7TKL - chains G and I of the 27 polymer chains in the assembly; structure by electron microscopy, 6.40 A resolution (low resolution: residue-level contacts below are approximate; hydrogen-bond / salt-bridge calls are withheld).

Chain G:
Molecule: ATP synthase subunit gamma
Source organism: Saccharomyces cerevisiae
UniProt: P38077 (ATPG_YEAST); residues 1-278 here correspond to UniProt positions 34-311 (UniProt number = residue number + 33)
Amino-acid sequence (278 residues; row label = number of the first residue in the row):
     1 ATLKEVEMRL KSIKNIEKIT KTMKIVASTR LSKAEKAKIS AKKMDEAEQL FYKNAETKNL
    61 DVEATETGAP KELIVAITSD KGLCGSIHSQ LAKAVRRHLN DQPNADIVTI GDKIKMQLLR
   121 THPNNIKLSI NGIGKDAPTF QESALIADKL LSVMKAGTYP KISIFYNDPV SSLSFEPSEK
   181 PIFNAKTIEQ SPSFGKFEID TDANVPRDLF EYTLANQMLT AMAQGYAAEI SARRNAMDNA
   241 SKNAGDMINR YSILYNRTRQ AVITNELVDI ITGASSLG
Unresolved in the structure: 60-70, 277-278

Chain I:
Molecule: ATP synthase subunit epsilon
Source organism: Saccharomyces cerevisiae
UniProt: P21306 (ATP5E_YEAST); residues 1-61 here correspond to UniProt positions 2-62 (UniProt number = residue number + 1)
Amino-acid sequence (61 residues; numbered 1 to 61; the number before each row is that of its first residue):
     1 SAWRKAGISY AAYLNVAAQA IRSSLKTELQ TASVLNRSQT DAFYTQYKNG TAASEPTPIT
    61 K
Unresolved in the structure: 1-7, 24-26, 50-52
Curated features (UniProtKB/Swiss-Prot):
  - modified residue: Thr51 (Phosphothreonine)

How chain G and chain I interact:
Contacting residue pairs (15; chain G residue first):
  Pro123(G) - Asn49(I)
  Pro123(G) - Ala53(I)
  Asn124(G) - Asn49(I)
  Ile126(G) - Lys48(I)
  Ile126(G) - Ala53(I)
  Lys127(G) - Tyr47(I)
  Leu128(G) - Thr45(I)
  Ser129(G) - Tyr44(I)
  Ser129(G) - Thr45(I)
  Ile130(G) - Phe43(I)
  Ile130(G) - Tyr44(I)
  Asn131(G) - Ala42(I)
  Asn131(G) - Phe43(I)
  Asn131(G) - Tyr44(I)
  Gln141(G) - Arg37(I)
Also at the interface, not in a pair above, chain G (11 interface residues in all): Gly132, Phe140
Also at the interface, not in a pair above, chain I (10 interface residues in all): Gln46

Overview:
11 residues of chain G and 10 residues of chain I are in contact.
Chain G is ATP synthase subunit gamma and chain I is ATP synthase subunit epsilon, both from Saccharomyces
cerevisiae; the structure, Yeast ATP synthase State 3binding(a) with 10 mM ATP backbone model, was determined
by electron microscopy (same publication as 7TJS, 7TJT, 7TJU, 7TJV, 7TJW, 7TJX and 30 further entries).
